PDB entry 3UII | X-ray diffraction, 2.60 A resolution | chains A and B of the 4 polymer chains in the assembly

Chain A (and B):
Protein: Baculoviral IAP repeat-containing protein 5
Organism: Homo sapiens
Notes: chain B of this document is another copy of the same molecule, construct and numbering; everything in this record applies to it too
Reference sequence: O15392 (BIRC5_HUMAN); residue numbers follow UniProt; this construct covers 1-142
Amino-acid sequence (143 residues; each row starts with the number of its first residue; numbering starts at 0):
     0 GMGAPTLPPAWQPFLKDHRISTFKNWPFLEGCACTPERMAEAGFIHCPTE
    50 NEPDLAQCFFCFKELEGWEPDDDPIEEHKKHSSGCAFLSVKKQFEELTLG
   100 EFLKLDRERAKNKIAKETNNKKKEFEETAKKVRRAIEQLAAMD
Not modelled in the structure: 0-4, 140-142
Sequence notes: expression tag (0); engineered mutation K129 (Glu in O15392)
Bound ions: Zn2+: C57, C60, H77, C84
Curated features (UniProtKB/Swiss-Prot):
  - binding site (Zn(2+)): C57, C60, H77, C84
  - site: E126 (Interaction with FBXL7)
  - modified residue: S20 (Phosphoserine), K23 (N6-acetyllysine), T34 (Phosphothreonine), T48 (Phosphothreonine), K90 (N6-acetyllysine), K110 (N6-acetyllysine), K112 (N6-acetyllysine), K115 (N6-acetyllysine), T117 (Phosphothreonine), K121 (N6-acetyllysine), K129 (N6-acetyllysine)
  - natural variant: K129 (K129E: Loss of acetylation)
  - mutagenesis: R18 (R18A: Disrupts interaction with histone H3pT3, no effect on interaction with INCENP), K23 (K23R: Increases ubiquitination and blocks dissociation from centromeres; when associated with R-62; R-78 and R-79), W25 (W25A: Disrupts interaction with histone H3pT3, no effect on interaction with INCENP), C33 (C33R: Disrupts interaction with histone H3pT3, no effect on interaction with INCENP), T34 (T34A: Loss of LAMTOR5 binding; T34E: Higher affinity for LAMTOR5 binding), T48 (T48A/E: Localizes normally during mitosis but cannot support cell proliferation. Increased affinity for CDCA8/borealin), C57 (C57A: Disrupts interaction with histone H3pT3, no effect on interaction with INCENP), K62 (K62R: Increases ubiquitination and blocks dissociation from centromeres; when associated with R-23; R-78 and R-79), E65 (E65A: Almost abolishes RAN-binding. Does not disrupt binding to AURKB or CDCA8. Disrupts mitotic spindle assembly. Does not disrupt nuclear export), W67 (W67A: Disrupts interaction with histone H3pT3, no effect on interaction with INCENP), D70 (D70A: No change. Loss of interaction with AURKB; when associated with A-71), D71 (D71A: No change. Loss of interaction with AURKB; when associated with A-70), 7 further mutagenesis entries in UniProt
What the authors report for this chain:
  - conformationally variable residues (helix shift): P69 to G83
  - mutagenesis - K62Y/H80W (Kd 10.6 uM): unchanged binding to histone H3(1-10) peptide
  - specificity-determining residues: K62, H80 (by similarity / conservation)

Interface between chain A and chain B:
Contacting residue pairs (21):
  T5(A) - W10(B)
  P7(A) - P7(B)  hydrophobic
  P7(A) - W10(B)  hydrophobic
  W10(A) - T5(B)
  W10(A) - P7(B)  hydrophobic
  F93(A) - L98(B)
  E94(A) - T97(B)
  E94(A) - L98(B)
  E94(A) - G99(B)  hydrogen bond (backbone-backbone)
  L96(A) - L96(B)
  L96(A) - T97(B)
  L96(A) - L98(B)  hydrogen bond (backbone-backbone)
  T97(A) - E94(B)
  T97(A) - L96(B)
  T97(A) - L98(B)
  L98(A) - F93(B)
  L98(A) - E94(B)  hydrogen bond (backbone-backbone)
  L98(A) - L96(B)  hydrogen bond (backbone-backbone)
  L98(A) - F101(B)  hydrophobic
  G99(A) - E94(B)  hydrogen bond (backbone-backbone)
  F101(A) - L98(B)  hydrophobic
Other interface residues (no listed pair), chain A (13 interface residues in all): L6, E95, L102
Other interface residues (no listed pair), chain B (13 interface residues in all): L6, E95, L102

In short:
The chain A/chain B interface involves 13 residues from each chain; the contacts include 5 hydrogen bonds.
Main-chain hydrogen bonds include E94(A)-G99(B), L96(A)-L98(B) and L98(A)-E94(B). The paper reports that
K62Y/H80W of chain A leave binding to histone H3(1-10) peptide unchanged; specificity determinants K62(A) and
H80(A).
Both chains are Baculoviral IAP repeat-containing protein 5 (Homo sapiens). Entry 3UII (crystal structure of
human Survivin in complex with H3(1-10) peptide) was determined by X-ray diffraction, deposited together with
3UIH, 3UIJ and 3UIK.
